Entry 7V96 (electron microscopy, 3.92 A resolution); this record covers chains I and K of the 18 polymer chains in the assembly.

Chain I:
Molecule: 275-nt DNA strand
Organism: Homo sapiens
Sequence (275 nucleotides; numbered 1 to 275; the number before each row is that of its first residue):
     1 GGGTTAGGGTTAGGGTTAGGGTTAGGGTTAGGGTTAGGGTTAGGGTTAGG
    51 GTTAGGGTTAGGGTTAGGGTTAGGGTTAGGGTTAGGGTTAGGGTTAGGGT
   101 TAGGGTTAGGGTTAGGGTTAGGGTTAGGGTTAGGGTTAGGGTTAGGGTTA
   151 GGGTTAGGGTTAGGGTTAGGGTTAGGGTTAGGGTTAGGGTTAGGGTTAGG
   201 GTTAGGGTTAGGGTTAGGGTTAGGGTTAGGGTTAGGGTTAGGGTTAGGGT
   251 TAGGGTTAGGGTTAGGGTTAGGGTT

Chain K:
Name: Histone H3.1
Organism: Homo sapiens
UniProtKB: P68431 (H31_HUMAN); residues 0-135 here correspond to UniProt positions 1-136 (UniProt number = residue number + 1)
Chain sequence (136 residues; numbered 0 to 135; the number before each row is that of its first residue; numbering starts at 0):
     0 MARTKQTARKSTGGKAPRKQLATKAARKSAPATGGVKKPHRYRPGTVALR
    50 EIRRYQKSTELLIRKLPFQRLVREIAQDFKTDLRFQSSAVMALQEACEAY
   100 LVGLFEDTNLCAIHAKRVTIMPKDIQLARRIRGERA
Unresolved in the structure: 0-35, 135

How chain I and chain K interact:
Pairs across the interface (21):
  DG181(I) with Arg-83(K), hydrogen bond to the phosphate; Phe-84(K), sugar contact; Gln-85(K), phosphate contact; Ser-86(K), phosphate contact
  DG182(I) with Arg-72(K), salt bridge to the phosphate; Arg-83(K), salt bridge to the phosphate; Phe-84(K), phosphate contact
  DA192(I) with Arg-63(K), salt bridge to the phosphate
  DG199(I) with Pro-43(K), sugar contact
  DG200(I) with Arg-42(K), salt bridge to the phosphate; Pro-43(K), phosphate contact
  DT202(I) with Arg-116(K), phosphate contact; Val-117(K), hydrogen bond to the phosphate; Thr-118(K), phosphate contact
  DT274(I) with His-39(K), base contact; Tyr-41(K), phosphate contact
  DT275(I) with His-39(K), hydrogen bond to the base; Arg-40(K), phosphate contact; Tyr-41(K), phosphate contact; Arg-42(K), hydrogen bond to the phosphate; Thr-45(K), hydrogen bond to the phosphate
Also at the interface, not in a pair above, chain I (10 interface residues in all): DT191, DG201

Summary:
The interface between chain I and chain K involves 10 residues on one side and 15 on the other; the contacts
include 5 hydrogen bonds and 4 salt bridges. Polar contacts include DT275(I)/His-39(K), DG181(I)/Arg-83(K) and
DT202(I)/Val-117(K).
Here chain I is a 275-nt DNA strand and chain K is Histone H3.1, both from Homo sapiens. Entry 7V96 (Telomeric
Dinucleosome) was determined by electron microscopy (same publication as 7V90, 7V9C, 7V9J, 7V9K, 7V9S and
7VA4).
